PDB entry 7T92 | electron microscopy, 3.10 A resolution | chains H and L of the 5 polymer chains in the assembly

[Chain H]
Name: Fab heavy chain
Organism: synthetic construct
Notes: antibody fragment or engineered binder
Chain sequence (114 residues; numbered 4 to 117; the number before each row is that of its first residue):
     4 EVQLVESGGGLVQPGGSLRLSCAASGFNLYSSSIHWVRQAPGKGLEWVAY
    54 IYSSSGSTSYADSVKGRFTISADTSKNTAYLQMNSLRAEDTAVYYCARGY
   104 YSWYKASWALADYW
Unresolved in the structure: 10-21, 44-47, 86-95

[Chain L]
Name: Fab light chain
Organism: synthetic construct
Notes: antibody fragment or engineered binder
Chain sequence (105 residues; row label = number of the first residue in the row):
     2 DIQMTQSPSSLSASVGDRVTITCRASQSVSSAVAWYQQKPGKAPKLLIYS
    52 ASSLYSGVPSRFSGSRSGTDFTLTISSLQPEDFATYYCQQGSSLGLLTFG
   102 QGTKV
Unresolved in the structure: 11-19

[How chain H and chain L interact]
Contacting residue pairs (42; chain H residue first):
  His38(H) - Gly96(L)
  His38(H) - Leu98(L)
  Gln42(H) - Gln39(L)
  Gln42(H) - Tyr88(L)
  Leu48(H) - Tyr88(L)
  Leu48(H) - Phe100(L)  hydrophobic
  Trp50(H) - Gly96(L)
  Trp50(H) - Leu97(L)  hydrophobic
  Trp50(H) - Leu98(L)
  Tyr53(H) - Leu95(L)
  Tyr53(H) - Gly96(L)
  Tyr53(H) - Leu97(L)  hydrophobic
  Tyr55(H) - Leu95(L)
  Tyr55(H) - Gly96(L)  hydrogen bond (side chain-backbone)
  Ser62(H) - Leu97(L)
  Tyr98(H) - Gln39(L)
  Tyr98(H) - Lys43(L)
  Tyr98(H) - Ala44(L)  hydrophobic
  Tyr98(H) - Pro45(L)
  Ser105(H) - Tyr50(L)
  Tyr107(H) - Ser51(L)  hydrogen bond (backbone-side chain)
  Tyr107(H) - Ser54(L)
  Lys108(H) - Ser32(L)
  Lys108(H) - Ser51(L)
  Ser110(H) - Ala33(L)
  Ser110(H) - Tyr50(L)
  Ser110(H) - Ser51(L)
  Trp111(H) - Gln90(L)  hydrogen bond (backbone-side chain)
  Trp111(H) - Ser93(L)
  Trp111(H) - Ser94(L)  hydrogen bond (side chain-backbone)
  Trp111(H) - Leu95(L)  hydrogen bond (side chain-backbone)
  Trp111(H) - Gly96(L)
  Ala112(H) - Tyr37(L)
  Ala112(H) - Tyr50(L)  hydrophobic
  Ala112(H) - Gln90(L)
  Leu113(H) - Tyr37(L)  hydrogen bond (backbone-side chain)
  Leu113(H) - Leu47(L)
  Leu113(H) - Leu98(L)  hydrophobic
  Ala114(H) - Tyr56(L)
  Tyr116(H) - Tyr37(L)  hydrophobic
  Tyr116(H) - Pro45(L)
  Tyr116(H) - Phe100(L)
Also at the interface, not in a pair above, chain H (21 interface residues in all): Val40, Tyr103, Tyr104, Trp117
Also at the interface, not in a pair above, chain L (23 interface residues in all): Ala35, Gly101

[Overview]
The interface between chain H and chain L involves 21 residues on one side and 23 on the other; the contacts
include 6 hydrogen bonds. Polar pairs include Tyr55(H)-Gly96(L), Tyr107(H)-Ser51(L) and Trp111(H)-Gln90(L).
Chain H is Fab heavy chain and chain L is Fab light chain, both from synthetic construct; the structure,
Structure of the peroxisomal retro-translocon formed by a heterotrimeric ubiquitin ligase complex, was
determined by electron microscopy together with 7T9X from the same study.
